8K9E - chains A and D of the 8 polymer chains in the assembly; structure by electron microscopy, 3.33 A resolution.

# Chain A
Name: Cytochrome c7-like domain-containing protein
Organism: Chloroflexus aurantiacus (strain ATCC 29366 / DSM 635 / J-10-fl)
Reference sequence: A9WEV2 (A9WEV2_CHLAA); residue numbers follow UniProt; this construct covers 1-219
Amino-acid sequence (219 residues; row label = number of the first residue in the row):
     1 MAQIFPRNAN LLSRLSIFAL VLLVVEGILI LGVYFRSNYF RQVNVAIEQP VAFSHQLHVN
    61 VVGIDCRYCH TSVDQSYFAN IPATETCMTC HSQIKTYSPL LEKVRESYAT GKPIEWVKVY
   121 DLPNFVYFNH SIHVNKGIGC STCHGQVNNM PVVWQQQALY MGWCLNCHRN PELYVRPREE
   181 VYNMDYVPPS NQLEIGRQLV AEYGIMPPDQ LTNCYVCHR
Unresolved in the structure: 1
Glycans and other covalent adducts: heme c (HEC) linked to C66, C87, C143, C164, C167, C214
Metal / ion sites: heme c Fe (5 sites), coordinated by H55, H58, H70, H91, H130, H133, H144, M161, H168, H218
Small-molecule neighbours:
  - EL6 ([(2S)-2-octadecanoyloxypropyl] octadecanoate): G27, I28, L31, Y34, F35
  - heme c (HEC), molecule 1: R41, L122, P123, F125, V126, L159, Y160, M161, L165, H168, L211, T212, N213, V216, C217, H218
  - heme c (HEC), molecule 2: Q49, F53, H55, V59, I64, D65, C69, H70, I81, P82, W116, K118, V119, Y120, C140, H144, V147, N148, V153, M184
  - heme c (HEC), molecule 3: V51, A52, F53, L57, H58, V62, I64, Y68, P82, T86, T89, C90, H91, I94, K95, L100, L101, V104, W116
  - heme c (HEC), molecule 4: Y68, T89, C90
  - heme c (HEC), molecule 5: H70, V73, F78, A79, I81, K118, Y120, D121, L122, F128, H130, H133, V134, I138, G139, C140, H144, L159, W163, E180
  - heme c (HEC), molecule 6: L122, V126, Y127, F128, I132, H133, K136, I138, T142, W163, H168, Y174, I205, M206, Q210, L211, V216, C217

# Chain D
Name: Quinol:cytochrome c oxidoreductase membrane protein
Organism: Chloroflexus aurantiacus (strain ATCC 29366 / DSM 635 / J-10-fl)
Reference sequence: A9WEV5 (A9WEV5_CHLAA); residues 1-179 here = UniProt positions 1-179
Amino-acid sequence (179 residues; each row starts with the number of its first residue):
     1 MRNDVYGVMA EFPTPEALIE ATRKAKAAGY TKMDAFSPFP IEEVIEEIAH GDTGVPRLVL
    61 LFGLIGAASG FILQYIGNLV DYPLNVGGRP LDITNWPAMI PITFESGILL ASFAAAIGMI
   121 VLNGLPSPYH PVFNVPRFQY ASQDAFFLCI EATDPLFDRS RTSQFLRSLN PMQVSEVAY
Unresolved in the structure: 1-4
Small-molecule neighbours: JM9 (1,3-bis(13-methyltetradecanoyloxy)propan-2-yl pentadecanoate): P56, V59, L60, G63, A67, F104, G107, I108

# How chain A and chain D interact
Residue-residue contacts - 18 pairs, chain A then chain D:
  A2(A) - Y129(D)
  A2(A) - H130(D)
  A2(A) - V132(D)
  A2(A) - N134(D)
  Q3(A) - F133(D)  hydrogen bond (side chain-backbone)
  F5(A) - P128(D)
  F5(A) - Y129(D)
  P6(A) - Y129(D)
  R7(A) - Y129(D)
  R7(A) - Y179(D)  hydrogen bond (side chain-backbone)
  N10(A) - S127(D)
  N10(A) - P128(D)
  N10(A) - Y129(D)  hydrogen bond (side chain-backbone)
  S13(A) - P126(D)
  R14(A) - P126(D)  hydrogen bond (side chain-backbone)
  L165(A) - Y82(D)
  R169(A) - Y82(D)
  T212(A) - Y82(D)  hydrogen bond (backbone-side chain)
Also at the interface, not in a pair above, chain A (12 interface residues in all): A9
Also at the interface, not in a pair above, chain D (11 interface residues in all): D81

# Overview
12 residues of chain A face 11 of chain D across their interface; the contacts include 5 hydrogen bonds. Polar
pairs include Q3(A)-F133(D), R7(A)-Y179(D) and N10(A)-Y129(D). Chain A binds heme c and compound EL6. Bound to
chain D: compound JM9.
Here chain A is Cytochrome c7-like domain-containing protein and chain D is Quinol:cytochrome c oxidoreductase
membrane protein, both from Chloroflexus aurantiacus (strain ATCC 29366 / DSM 635 / J-10-fl). Entry 8K9E
(Cryo-EM structure of the photosynthetic alternative complex III from Chloroflexus aurantiacus at 3.3
angstrom) was determined by electron microscopy, deposited together with 8K9F and 8X2J.
